Entry 6GYK (electron microscopy, 5.10 A resolution (low resolution: residue-level contacts below are approximate; hydrogen-bond / salt-bridge calls are withheld)); this record covers chains A and M of the 20 polymer chains in the assembly.

== Chain A ==
Protein: DNA-directed RNA polymerase II subunit RPB1
Organism: Saccharomyces cerevisiae (strain ATCC 204508 / S288c)
Notes: EC 2.7.7.6
UniProt: P04050 (RPB1_YEAST); residue numbers follow UniProt; this construct covers 1-1733
Chain sequence (1733 residues; each row starts with the number of its first residue):
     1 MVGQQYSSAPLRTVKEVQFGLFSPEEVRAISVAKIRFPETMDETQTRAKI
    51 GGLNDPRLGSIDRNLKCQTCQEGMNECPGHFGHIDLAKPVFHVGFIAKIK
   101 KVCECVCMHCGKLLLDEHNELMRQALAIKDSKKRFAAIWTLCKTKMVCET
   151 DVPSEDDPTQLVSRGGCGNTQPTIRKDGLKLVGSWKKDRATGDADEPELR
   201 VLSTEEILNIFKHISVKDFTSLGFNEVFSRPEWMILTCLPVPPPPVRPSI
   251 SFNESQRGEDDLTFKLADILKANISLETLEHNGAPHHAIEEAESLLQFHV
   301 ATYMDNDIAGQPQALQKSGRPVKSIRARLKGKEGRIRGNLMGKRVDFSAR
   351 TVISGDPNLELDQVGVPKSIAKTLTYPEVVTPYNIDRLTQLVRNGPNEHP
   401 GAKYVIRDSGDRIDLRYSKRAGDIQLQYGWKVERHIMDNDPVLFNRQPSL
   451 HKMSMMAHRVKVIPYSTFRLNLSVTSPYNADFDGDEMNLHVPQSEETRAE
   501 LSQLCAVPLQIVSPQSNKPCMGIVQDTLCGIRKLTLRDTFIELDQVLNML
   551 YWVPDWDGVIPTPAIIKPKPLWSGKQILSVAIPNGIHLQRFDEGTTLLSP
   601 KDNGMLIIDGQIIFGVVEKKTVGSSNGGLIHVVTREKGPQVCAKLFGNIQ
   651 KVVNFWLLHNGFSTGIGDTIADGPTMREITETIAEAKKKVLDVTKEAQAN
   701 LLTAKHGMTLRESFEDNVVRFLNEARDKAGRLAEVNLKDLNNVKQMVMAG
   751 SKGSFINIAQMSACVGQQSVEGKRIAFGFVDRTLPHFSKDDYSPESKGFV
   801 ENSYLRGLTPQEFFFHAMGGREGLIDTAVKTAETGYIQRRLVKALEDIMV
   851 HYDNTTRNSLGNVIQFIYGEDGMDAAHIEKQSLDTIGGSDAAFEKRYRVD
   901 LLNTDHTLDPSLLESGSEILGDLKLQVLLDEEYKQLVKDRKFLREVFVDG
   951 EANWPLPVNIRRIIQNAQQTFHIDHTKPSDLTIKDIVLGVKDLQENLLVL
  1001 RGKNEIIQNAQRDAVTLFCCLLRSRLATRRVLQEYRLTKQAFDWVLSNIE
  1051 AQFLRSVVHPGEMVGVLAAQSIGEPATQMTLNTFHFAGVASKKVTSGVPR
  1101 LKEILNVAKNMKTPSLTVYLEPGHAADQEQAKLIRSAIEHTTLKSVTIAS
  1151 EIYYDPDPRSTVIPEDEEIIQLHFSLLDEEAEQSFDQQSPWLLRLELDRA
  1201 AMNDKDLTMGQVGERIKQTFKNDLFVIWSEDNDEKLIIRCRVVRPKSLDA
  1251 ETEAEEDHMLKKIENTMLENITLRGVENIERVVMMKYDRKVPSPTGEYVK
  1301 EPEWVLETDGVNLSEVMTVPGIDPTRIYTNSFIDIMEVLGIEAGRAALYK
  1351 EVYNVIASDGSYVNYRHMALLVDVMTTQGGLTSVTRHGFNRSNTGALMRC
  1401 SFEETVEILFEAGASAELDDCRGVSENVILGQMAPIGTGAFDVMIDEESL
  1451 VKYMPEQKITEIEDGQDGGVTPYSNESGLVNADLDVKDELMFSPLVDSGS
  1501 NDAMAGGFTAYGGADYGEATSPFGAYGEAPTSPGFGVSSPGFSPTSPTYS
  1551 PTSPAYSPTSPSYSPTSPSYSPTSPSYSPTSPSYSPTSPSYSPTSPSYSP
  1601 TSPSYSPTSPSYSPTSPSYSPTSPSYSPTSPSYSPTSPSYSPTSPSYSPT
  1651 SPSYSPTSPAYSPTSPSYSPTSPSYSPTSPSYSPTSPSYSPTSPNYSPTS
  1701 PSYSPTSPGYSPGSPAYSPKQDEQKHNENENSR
Unresolved in the structure: 1-2, 155-163, 188-196, 1080-1092, 1176-1186, 1244-1253, 1453-1733
Ion coordination: Zn2+ site 1: Cys67, Cys70, Cys77, His80; Zn2+ site 2: Cys107, Cys110, Cys148, Cys167; Mg2+: Asp481, Asp485
Curated features (UniProtKB/Swiss-Prot):
  - region: Pro248 to Asp260 (Lid loop), Asn306 to Lys323 (Rudder loop), Pro810 to Glu822 (Bridging helix)
  - binding site (Zn(2+)): Cys67, Cys70, Cys77, His80, Cys107, Cys110, Cys148, Cys167
  - binding site (Mg(2+)): Asp481, Asp483, Asp485
  - modified residue: Thr1471 (Phosphothreonine)
  - cross-link (Glycyl lysine isopeptide (Lys-Gly)): Lys695 (interchain with G-Cter in ubiquitin), Lys1246 (interchain with G-Cter in ubiquitin), Lys1350 (interchain with G-Cter in ubiquitin)
  - natural variant: Ser1653 to Pro1659 (deletion: In strain: A364A)
  - mutagenesis: Lys1246 (K1246R: Impairs ubiquitination during transcription stress)

== Chain M ==
Protein: Transcription initiation factor IIB
Organism: Saccharomyces cerevisiae (strain ATCC 204508 / S288c)
UniProt: P29055 (TF2B_YEAST); residues 1-345 here = UniProt positions 1-345
Chain sequence (345 residues; each row starts with the number of its first residue):
     1 MMTRESIDKRAGRRGPNLNIVLTCPECKVYPPKIVERFSEGDVVCALCGL
    51 VLSDKLVDTRSEWRTFSNDDHNGDDPSRVGEASNPLLDGNNLSTRIGKGE
   101 TTDMRFTKELNKAQGKNVMDKKDNEVQAAFAKITMLCDAAELPKIVKDCA
   151 KEAYKLCHDEKTLKGKSMESIMAASILIGCRRAEVARTFKEIQSLIHVKT
   201 KEFGKTLNIMKNILRGKSEDGFLKIDTDNMSGAQNLTYIPRFCSHLGLPM
   251 QVTTSAEYTAKKCKEIKEIAGKSPITIAVVSIYLNILLFQIPITAAKVGQ
   301 TLQVTEGTIKSGYKILYEHRDKLVDPQLIANGVVSLDNLPGVEKK
Unresolved in the structure: 1-15, 67-83, 219-233, 327-345
Ion coordination: Zn2+: Cys24, Cys27, Cys45, Cys48
Curated features (UniProtKB/Swiss-Prot):
  - zinc finger: Ile20 to Ser53 (TFIIB-type)
  - binding site (Zn(2+)): Cys24, Cys27, Cys45, Cys48

== Chain A / chain M interface ==
Residue-residue contacts (94):
  Glu39(A) with Asn90(M); Asn91(M)
  Thr40(A) with Asn90(M); Leu92(M)
  Met41(A) with Asn90(M)
  Asp42(A) with Asn90(M)
  Gln45(A) with Pro85(M); Gly89(M); Asn90(M)
  Leu53(A) with Leu92(M)
  Arg63(A) with Ile20(M); Leu56(M); Val57(M)
  Asn64(A) with Leu18(M); Asn19(M); Ile20(M)
  Leu65(A) with Ile20(M)
  Lys66(A) with Leu18(M); Ile20(M)
  Gln68(A) with Leu18(M)
  Glu72(A) with Ile20(M)
  Met74(A) with Val57(M)
  Asn75(A) with Lys55(M)
  Gly178(A) with Phe106(M)
  Ser249(A) with Glu62(M)
  Ile250(A) with Thr59(M); Glu62(M); Phe66(M)
  Phe252(A) with Trp63(M)
  Ser255(A) with Pro85(M)
  Gln256(A) with Trp63(M); Asn84(M)
  Arg257(A) with Pro85(M)
  Gly258(A) with Phe66(M)
  Glu259(A) with Phe66(M); Leu92(M)
  Thr263(A) with Leu92(M)
  Phe264(A) with Leu92(M); Ser93(M); Thr94(M)
  Ala267(A) with Leu92(M)
  Asp268(A) with Thr94(M)
  Lys271(A) with Leu92(M)
  Ser275(A) with Asn117(M); Asp120(M)
  Glu291(A) with Lys112(M); Ala113(M); Lys116(M)
  Ser294(A) with Leu110(M)
  Leu295(A) with Ile96(M); Ala113(M); Asn117(M)
  Phe298(A) with Ile96(M); Leu110(M)
  His299(A) with Ile96(M)
  Ala309(A) with Thr101(M)
  Gly310(A) with Thr101(M); Thr102(M); Phe106(M)
  Gln311(A) with Thr101(M); Thr102(M); Phe106(M)
  Pro312(A) with Gly97(M); Gly99(M); Thr102(M); Phe106(M); Thr107(M); Leu110(M)
  Gln313(A) with Gly97(M); Gly99(M)
  Ala314(A) with Arg95(M)
  Leu315(A) with Thr94(M); Arg95(M)
  Gln316(A) with Arg95(M)
  Lys317(A) with Ser93(M); Arg95(M)
  Gly319(A) with Arg95(M)
  Arg320(A) with Thr65(M); Phe66(M)
  Val322(A) with Thr94(M)
  Tyr404(A) with Glu40(M)
  Arg407(A) with Glu26(M)
  Asp411(A) with Leu50(M)
  Arg412(A) with Asp42(M); Leu50(M); Val51(M); Asp54(M)
  Ile413(A) with Leu50(M)
  Asp414(A) with Gly49(M)
  Arg416(A) with Arg37(M)
  Tyr417(A) with Val35(M); Leu47(M); Gly49(M)
  Arg420(A) with Ala46(M)
Also at the interface, not in a pair above, chain A (61 interface residues in all): Pro38, Glu43, Asp177, Asp260, Leu279, Ile308
Also at the interface, not in a pair above, chain M (53 interface residues in all): Pro16, Cys45, Cys48, Leu86, Lys98, Glu100, Asp103, Arg105, Gln114

== Overview ==
Chain A and chain M form an interface of 61 and 53 residues respectively. Cys67(A), Cys70(A), Cys77(A) and
His80(A) form the Zn2+ site 1. UniProt lists 8 Zn2+-binding residues, 3 Mg2+-binding residues and one
mutagenesis site on chain A; 4 Zn2+-binding residues on chain M.
Chain A is DNA-directed RNA polymerase II subunit RPB1 and chain M is Transcription initiation factor IIB,
both from Saccharomyces cerevisiae (strain ATCC 204508 / S288c); the structure, Structure of a yeast closed
complex (core CC1), was determined by electron microscopy, deposited together with 6GYL and 6GYM.
